PDB entry 6ISI | X-ray diffraction, 3.20 A resolution | chains A and D of the 3 polymer chains in the assembly

Chain A:
Name: DNA polymerase
Source organism: Thermococcus sp. 9oN-7
Notes: EC 2.7.7.7
Reference sequence: Q56366 (DPOL_THES9); numbering as in UniProt (aligned over 1-775)
Sequence (783 residues; each row starts with the number of its first residue):
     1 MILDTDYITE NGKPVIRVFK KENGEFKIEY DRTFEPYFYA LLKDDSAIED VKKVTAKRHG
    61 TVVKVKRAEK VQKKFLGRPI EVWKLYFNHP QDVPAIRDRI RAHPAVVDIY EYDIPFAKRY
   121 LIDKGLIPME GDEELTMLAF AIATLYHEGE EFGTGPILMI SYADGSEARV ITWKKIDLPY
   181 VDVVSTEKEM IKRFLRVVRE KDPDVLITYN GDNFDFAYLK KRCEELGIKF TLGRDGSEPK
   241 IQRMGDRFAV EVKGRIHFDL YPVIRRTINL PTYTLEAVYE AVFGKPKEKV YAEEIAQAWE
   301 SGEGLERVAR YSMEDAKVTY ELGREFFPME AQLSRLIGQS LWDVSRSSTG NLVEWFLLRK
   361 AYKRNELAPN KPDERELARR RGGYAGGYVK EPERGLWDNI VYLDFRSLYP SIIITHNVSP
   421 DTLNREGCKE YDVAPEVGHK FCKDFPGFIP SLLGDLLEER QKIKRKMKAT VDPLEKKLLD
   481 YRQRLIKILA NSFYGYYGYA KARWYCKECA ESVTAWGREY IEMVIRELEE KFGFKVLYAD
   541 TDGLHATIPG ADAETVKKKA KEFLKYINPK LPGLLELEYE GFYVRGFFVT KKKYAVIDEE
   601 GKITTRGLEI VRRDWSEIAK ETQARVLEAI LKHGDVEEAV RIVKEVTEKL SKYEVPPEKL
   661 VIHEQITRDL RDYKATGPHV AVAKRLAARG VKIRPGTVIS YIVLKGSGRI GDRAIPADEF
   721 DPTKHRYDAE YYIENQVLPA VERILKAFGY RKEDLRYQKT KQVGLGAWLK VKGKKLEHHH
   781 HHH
Disordered / not traced: 758-783
Differences from the reference sequence: engineered mutation Ala-141 (Asp in Q56366), Ala-143 (Glu in Q56366), Leu-485 (Ala in Q56366); expression tag (776-783)
Cystine bridges: Cys-428/Cys-442, Cys-506/Cys-509
Bound ions: Ca2+: Glu-578 (together with pyrophosphate)
Ligand contacts:
  - B0U (3-[2-[2-(2-azanylethoxy)ethoxy]ethoxy]propanoic acid): Asp-404, Phe-405, Arg-406, Ser-407, Leu-408, Tyr-409, Lys-487, Asn-491, Thr-541, Asp-542, Glu-578, Glu-580
  - pyrophosphate (PPV): Arg-460, Gln-461, Lys-464, Gln-483, Lys-487
From the paper describing this entry:
  - binding site for pyrophosphate: Arg-460, Lys-464, Lys-487
  - mutagenesis - Y409A: decreased catalytic activity (esterase activity)
  - mutagenesis - D542E: increased catalytic activity (esterase activity)
  - catalytic residues: Tyr-409, Asp-542 (proposed by the authors, not directly observed)
  - mutagenesis - Y409A, D542E: decreased catalytic activity on dATP
  - mutagenesis - Y409A, D542E: decreased catalytic activity on 3'-AL
  - mutagenesis - D542E: increased catalytic activity on 3'-ester bond

Chain D:
Molecule: 18-nt DNA strand
Sequence (18 nucleotides; numbered 1 to 18; the number before each row is that of its first residue):
     1 ACGGGTAAGC AGTCCGCG
Disordered / not traced: 16-18
Bound ions: Ca2+: DG3, DG4

How chain A and chain D interact:
Contacting residue pairs (41; chain A residue first):
  Arg-346(A) with DA1(D), phosphate contact
  Ser-347(A) with DA1(D), phosphate contact
  Ser-348(A) with DA1(D), base contact; DC2(D), base contact
  Thr-349(A) with DC2(D), base contact
  Gly-350(A) with DC2(D), hydrogen bond to the base
  Asn-351(A) with DA1(D), hydrogen bond to the base
  Gly-383(A) with DG4(D), phosphate contact
  Tyr-384(A) with DG3(D), phosphate contact; DG4(D), sugar contact
  Ala-385(A) with DG4(D), phosphate contact; DG5(D), phosphate contact
  Gly-386(A) with DG4(D), hydrogen bond to the phosphate; DG5(D), hydrogen bond to the phosphate
  Gly-387(A) with DG5(D), sugar contact
  Val-389(A) with DG5(D), phosphate contact; DT6(D), phosphate contact
  Tyr-494(A) with DG3(D), sugar contact
  Gly-495(A) with DG3(D), sugar contact
  Gly-498(A) with DG3(D), sugar contact
  Tyr-499(A) with DC2(D), hydrogen bond to the sugar; DG3(D), phosphate contact
  Thr-590(A) with DA7(D), sugar contact; DA8(D), phosphate contact
  Lys-591(A) with DT6(D), salt bridge to the phosphate; DA7(D), sugar contact
  Lys-592(A) with DG4(D), base contact; DG5(D), base contact
  Lys-593(A) with DA7(D), phosphate contact; DA8(D), salt bridge to the phosphate
  Thr-676(A) with DA11(D), sugar contact
  Pro-678(A) with DC10(D), phosphate contact; DA11(D), phosphate contact
  Arg-709(A) with DA11(D), phosphate contact
  Ile-710(A) with DA11(D), hydrogen bond to the phosphate
  Gly-711(A) with DA11(D), hydrogen bond to the phosphate
  Tyr-731(A) with DC10(D), phosphate contact
  Asn-735(A) with DC10(D), hydrogen bond to the phosphate
  Pro-739(A) with DG9(D), phosphate contact
  Arg-743(A) with DA8(D), salt bridge to the phosphate; DG9(D), salt bridge to the phosphate
Also at the interface, not in a pair above, chain A (31 interface residues in all): Arg-612, Trp-615

Overview:
31 residues of chain A and 11 residues of chain D are in contact, with 8 hydrogen bonds and 4 salt bridges.
Polar contacts include Gly-350(A)/DC2(D), Asn-351(A)/DA1(D) and Tyr-499(A)/DC2(D). Bound to chain A:
pyrophosphate and compound B0U. The paper reports catalytic residues Tyr-409(A) and Asp-542(A); Y409A and
D542E of chain A reduce catalytic activity on dATP.
Here chain A is DNA polymerase (Thermococcus sp. 9oN-7) and chain D is an 18-nt DNA strand. Entry 6ISI
(Structure of 9N-I DNA polymerase incorporation with 3'-CL in the active site) was determined by X-ray
diffraction (same publication as 6IS7, 6ISF, 6ISG and 6ISH).
